PDB entry 2AUC | X-ray diffraction, 2.60 A resolution | chains A and C of the 4 polymer chains in the assembly

[Chain A (and C)]
Molecule: Myosin A Tail Interacting Protein
Source organism: Plasmodium knowlesi
Notes: fragment: myosin A tail domain interacting protein MTIP; chain C of this document is another copy of the same molecule, construct and numbering; everything in this record applies to it too
Amino-acid sequence (126 residues; numbered 79 to 204; the number before each row is that of its first residue):
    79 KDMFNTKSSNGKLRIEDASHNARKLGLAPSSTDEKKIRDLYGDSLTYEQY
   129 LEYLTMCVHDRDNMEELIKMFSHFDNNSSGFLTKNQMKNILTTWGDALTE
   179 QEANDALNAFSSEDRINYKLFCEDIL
Unresolved in the structure: 79-87, 204 (chain C: fully traced)
Modified residues: Mse81 (selenomethionine); Mse134, Mse142, Mse148, Mse165 (selenomethionine; parent Met)

[How chain A and chain C interact]
Residue-residue contacts (23; chain A residue first):
  Leu103(A) - Ser109(C)
  Tyr125(A) - Ala187(C)
  Tyr125(A) - Phe188(C)
  Tyr125(A) - Asp202(C)  hydrogen bond
  Glu126(A) - Phe188(C)
  Glu126(A) - Ser189(C)  hydrogen bond
  Glu126(A) - Asn195(C)
  Glu126(A) - Leu198(C)
  Leu129(A) - Phe188(C)  hydrophobic
  Leu129(A) - Leu198(C)  hydrophobic
  Leu129(A) - Asp202(C)
  Glu130(A) - Leu198(C)
  Val136(A) - Arg101(C)
  Asp140(A) - His98(C)  salt bridge
  Asp140(A) - Arg101(C)  salt bridge
  Glu143(A) - Asp95(C)
  Glu143(A) - His98(C)
  Lys147(A) - Asp80(C)  salt bridge
  Lys147(A) - Phe82(C)
  Mse148(A) - Phe82(C)  hydrophobic
  His151(A) - Mse81(C)
  His151(A) - Phe82(C)
  Ser156(A) - Lys85(C)
Interface residues without a listed pair, chain A (16 interface residues in all): Thr124, Thr133, Arg139, Ser150
Interface residues without a listed pair, chain C (17 interface residues in all): Thr84, Glu94, Glu201

[Summary]
Chain A and chain C form an interface of 16 and 17 residues respectively, with 2 hydrogen bonds and 3 salt
bridges. Polar contacts include Asp140(A)-His98(C), Asp140(A)-Arg101(C) and Lys147(A)-Asp80(C).
Chain A and chain C are both Myosin A Tail Interacting Protein (Plasmodium knowlesi); the structure, Structure
of the Plasmodium MTIP-MyoA complex, a key component of the parasite invasion motor, was determined by X-ray
diffraction.
